4CO6 - chains A and D; structure by X-ray diffraction, 2.50 A resolution.

Chain A:
Name: Nucleoprotein
Source organism: Nipah virus
Notes: fragment: n0
Reference sequence: Q9IK92 (NCAP_NIPAV); numbering as in UniProt (aligned over 32-383)
Sequence (356 residues; each row starts with the number of its first residue):
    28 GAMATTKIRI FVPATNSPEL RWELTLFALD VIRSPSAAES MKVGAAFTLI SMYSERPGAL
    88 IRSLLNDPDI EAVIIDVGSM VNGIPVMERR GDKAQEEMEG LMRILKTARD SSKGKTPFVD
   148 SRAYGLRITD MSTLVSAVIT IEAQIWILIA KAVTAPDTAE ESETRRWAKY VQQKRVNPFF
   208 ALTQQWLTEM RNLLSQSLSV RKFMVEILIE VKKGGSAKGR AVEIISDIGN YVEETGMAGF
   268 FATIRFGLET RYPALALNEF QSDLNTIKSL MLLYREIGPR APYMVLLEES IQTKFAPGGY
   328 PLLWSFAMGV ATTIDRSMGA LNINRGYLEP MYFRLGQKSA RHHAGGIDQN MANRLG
Disordered / not traced: 28-31, 116-121, 186-189, 372-383
Sequence notes: expression tag (28-31)
Modified residues: Mse30, Mse378 (selenomethionine); Mse68, Mse79, Mse107, Mse114, Mse125, Mse129, Mse158, Mse217, Mse231, Mse264, Mse298, Mse311, Mse335, Mse345, Mse358 (selenomethionine; parent Met)
Curated features (UniProtKB/Swiss-Prot):
  - binding site (RNA): Lys178, Arg193, Tyr258, Arg352
  - natural variant: Ser139 (S139R: In strain: Isolate NiV/MY/99/VRI-0626), Mse345 (M345I: In strain: Isolate NiV/MY/99/VRI-0626)

Chain D:
Name: Phosphoprotein
Source organism: Nipah virus
Notes: fragment: n0 binding region
Reference sequence: Q9IK91 (PHOSP_NIPAV); numbering as in UniProt (aligned over 1-50)
Sequence (52 residues; numbered -1 to 50; the number before each row is that of its first residue; numbers below 1 keep their minus sign (Gly-1 is residue -1)):
    -1 GAMDKLELVN DGLNIIDFIQ KNQKEIQKTY GRSSIQQPSI KDQTKAWEDF LQ
Disordered / not traced: 39-50
Sequence notes: expression tag (-1 to 0)
Curated features (UniProtKB/Swiss-Prot):
  - region: Met1 to Gln35 (N0 binding)

Chain A / chain D interface:
Contacting residue pairs - 50 pairs, chain A then chain D:
  Glu260(A) - Lys3(D)  salt bridge
  Phe268(A) - Lys3(D)
  Phe268(A) - Leu6(D)  hydrophobic
  Ile271(A) - Leu6(D)
  Arg272(A) - Leu6(D)
  Leu275(A) - Gly10(D)
  Leu275(A) - Ile13(D)
  Glu276(A) - Leu6(D)
  Glu276(A) - Asp9(D)
  Glu276(A) - Gly10(D)
  Glu276(A) - Ile13(D)
  Arg278(A) - Asp9(D)  salt bridge
  Arg278(A) - Ile13(D)
  Pro280(A) - Ile24(D)
  Pro280(A) - Thr27(D)
  Pro280(A) - Tyr28(D)  hydrophobic
  Ala281(A) - Tyr28(D)
  Leu282(A) - Ile17(D)  hydrophobic
  Ala283(A) - Gln21(D)  hydrogen bond (backbone-side chain)
  Ala283(A) - Ile24(D)  hydrophobic
  Ala283(A) - Gln25(D)  hydrogen bond (backbone-side chain)
  Leu284(A) - Tyr28(D)  hydrophobic
  Leu284(A) - Arg30(D)
  Leu284(A) - Ser31(D)
  Leu284(A) - Ser32(D)
  Asn285(A) - Gln21(D)
  Asn285(A) - Gln25(D)  hydrogen bond
  Asn285(A) - Ser31(D)  hydrogen bond (backbone-backbone)
  Glu286(A) - Ser32(D)  hydrogen bond
  Glu286(A) - Ile33(D)  hydrogen bond (side chain-backbone)
  Gln288(A) - Gln21(D)
  Leu291(A) - Ile14(D)
  Asn292(A) - Gln18(D)  hydrogen bond
  Ile294(A) - Ile14(D)  hydrophobic
  Lys295(A) - Leu11(D)
  Lys295(A) - Gln18(D)
  Mse298(A) - Val7(D)
  Mse298(A) - Gly10(D)
  Mse298(A) - Leu11(D)  hydrophobic
  Mse298(A) - Ile14(D)  hydrophobic
  Leu299(A) - Leu11(D)  hydrophobic
  Tyr301(A) - Val7(D)  hydrophobic
  Arg302(A) - Asn8(D)  hydrogen bond
  Arg302(A) - Leu11(D)
  Mse358(A) - Ile33(D)  hydrophobic
  Mse358(A) - Gln34(D)
  Tyr359(A) - Ile33(D)  hydrophobic
  Leu362(A) - Tyr28(D)
  Leu362(A) - Arg30(D)
  Leu362(A) - Ile33(D)  hydrophobic
Also at the interface, not in a pair above, chain A (27 interface residues in all): Lys365
Also at the interface, not in a pair above, chain D (24 interface residues in all): Asp2, Leu4, Ser37

In short:
The interface between chain A and chain D involves 27 residues on one side and 24 on the other, with 8
hydrogen bonds and 2 salt bridges. Polar contacts include Glu260(A)-Lys3(D), Arg278(A)-Asp9(D) and
Ala283(A)-Gln21(D). From UniProt: 4 RNA-binding residues on chain A.
Here chain A is Nucleoprotein and chain D is Phosphoprotein, both from Nipah virus. Entry 4CO6 (Crystal
structure of the Nipah virus RNA free nucleoprotein- phosphoprotein complex) was determined by X-ray
diffraction.
